PDB entry 7JZY | electron microscopy, 3.60 A resolution | chains B and M of the 12 polymer chains in the assembly

Chain B:
Name: Type I-F CRISPR-associated protein Csy2
Organism: Pseudomonas aeruginosa
Reference sequence: B3G161 (B3G161_PSEAI); residue numbers follow UniProt; this construct covers 1-327
Amino-acid sequence (327 residues; each row starts with the number of its first residue):
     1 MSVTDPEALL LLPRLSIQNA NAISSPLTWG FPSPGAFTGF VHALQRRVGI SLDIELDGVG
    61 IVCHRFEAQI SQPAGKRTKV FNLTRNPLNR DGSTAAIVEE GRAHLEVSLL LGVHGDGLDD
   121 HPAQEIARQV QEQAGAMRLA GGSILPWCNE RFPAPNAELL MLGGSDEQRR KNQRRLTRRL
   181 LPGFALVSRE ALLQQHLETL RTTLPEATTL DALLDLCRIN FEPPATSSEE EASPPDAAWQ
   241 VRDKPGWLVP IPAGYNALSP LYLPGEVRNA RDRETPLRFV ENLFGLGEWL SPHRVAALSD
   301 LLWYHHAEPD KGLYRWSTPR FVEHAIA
Unresolved in the structure: 1-2, 225-238, 323-327

Chain M:
Molecule: 61-nt RNA strand
Organism: Pseudomonas aeruginosa
Sequence (61 nucleotides; row label = number of the first residue in the row):
     1 CUAAGAAAUU CACGGCGGGC UUGAUGUCCG CGUCUACCUG AUUCACUGCC GUAUAGGCAG
    61 C
Differences from the reference sequence: conflict A41 (G1458 in 313291946), A53 (G1446 in 313291946)

Chain B / chain M interface:
Contacting residue pairs (25):
  Asn21(B) with A3(M), hydrogen bond to the sugar; A4(M), hydrogen bond to the phosphate
  Pro26(B) with A3(M), base contact
  Ala36(B) with U2(M), base contact; A3(M), phosphate contact
  Gly39(B) with C1(M), sugar contact; U2(M), sugar contact
  Phe40(B) with U2(M), hydrogen bond to the base
  Arg46(B) with C1(M), hydrogen bond to the base
  Arg85(B) with A7(M), hydrogen bond to the sugar; A8(M), hydrogen bond to the sugar; U9(M), hydrogen bond to the phosphate
  Asn86(B) with A7(M), base contact
  Pro87(B) with A7(M), phosphate contact; A8(M), phosphate contact
  Arg138(B) with U2(M), hydrogen bond to the base; G5(M), salt bridge to the phosphate; A6(M), salt bridge to the phosphate
  Leu139(B) with U2(M), base contact
  Ala140(B) with U2(M), sugar contact
  Gly141(B) with G5(M), phosphate contact
  Tyr255(B) with A3(M), phosphate contact
  Arg271(B) with U2(M), salt bridge to the phosphate; A4(M), hydrogen bond to the base
  Asn282(B) with A3(M), hydrogen bond to the base
Interface residues without a listed pair, chain B (26 interface residues in all): Ile23, Ser24, Ser33, Gly35, His42, Ala43, Thr84, Glu100, Arg102, Met137
Interface residues without a listed pair, chain M (10 interface residues in all): U10

In short:
26 residues of chain B face 10 of chain M across their interface, with 10 hydrogen bonds and 3 salt bridges.
Among the polar pairs are Phe40(B)-U2(M), Arg46(B)-C1(M) and Arg138(B)-U2(M).
Chain B is Type I-F CRISPR-associated protein Csy2 and chain M is a 61-nt RNA strand, both from Pseudomonas
aeruginosa; the structure, CryoEM structure of a CRISPR-Cas complex, was determined by electron microscopy.
